PDB entry 1QDC | X-ray diffraction, 2.00 A resolution | chains A and B of the 4 polymer chains in the assembly

[Chain A (and B)]
Molecule: Protein (concanavalin A)
From: Canavalia ensiformis
Notes: chain B of this document is another copy of the same molecule, construct and numbering; everything in this record applies to it too
Reference sequence: P55915 (CONA_CANBR); residues 1-237 here = UniProt positions 1-237
Chain sequence (237 residues; numbered 1 to 237; the number before each row is that of its first residue):
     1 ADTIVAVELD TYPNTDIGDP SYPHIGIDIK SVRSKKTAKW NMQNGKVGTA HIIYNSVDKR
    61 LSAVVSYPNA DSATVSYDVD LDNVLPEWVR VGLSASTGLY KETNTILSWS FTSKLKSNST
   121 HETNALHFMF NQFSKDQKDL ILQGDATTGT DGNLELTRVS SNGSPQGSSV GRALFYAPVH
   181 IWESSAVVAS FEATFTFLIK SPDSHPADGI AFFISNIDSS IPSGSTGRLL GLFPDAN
Metal / ion sites: Mn2+: E8, D10, D19, H24; Ca2+: D10, Y12, N14, D19
Swiss-Prot annotation at these positions:
  - binding site (Mn(2+)): E8, D10, D19, H24, S34
  - binding site (Ca(2+)): D10, Y12, N14, D19, D208
  - binding site (a carbohydrate): Y12, L99, Y100, R228

[Chain A / chain B interface]
Pairs across the interface (48):
  W88(A) with D136(B), hydrogen bond (side chain-backbone); Q137(B); K138(B); D139(B)
  R90(A) with Y176(B)
  S117(A) with Q132(B)
  S119(A) with Q132(B)
  T120(A) with Q132(B), hydrogen bond
  E122(A) with N131(B)
  T123(A) with M129(B); N131(B), hydrogen bond (backbone-side chain)
  N124(A) with M129(B); F130(B); N131(B), hydrogen bond (side chain-backbone); Q132(B), hydrogen bond (side chain-backbone)
  A125(A) with F128(B); M129(B), hydrogen bond (backbone-backbone)
  L126(A) with H127(B)
  H127(A) with L126(B); H127(B), hydrogen bond (backbone-backbone)
  F128(A) with A125(B)
  M129(A) with T123(B); N124(B); A125(B), hydrogen bond (backbone-backbone)
  F130(A) with N124(B)
  N131(A) with E122(B); T123(B), hydrogen bond (side chain-backbone); N124(B), hydrogen bond (backbone-side chain)
  Q132(A) with S117(B); T120(B), hydrogen bond; N124(B), hydrogen bond (backbone-side chain)
  D136(A) with W88(B), hydrogen bond (backbone-side chain)
  Q137(A) with W88(B)
  K138(A) with W88(B); P178(B); I217(B)
  D139(A) with W88(B); P178(B)
  F175(A) with L126(B), hydrophobic
  Y176(A) with R90(B); Y176(B), hydrophobic; P178(B)
  A177(A) with Y176(B), hydrophobic; A177(B), hydrophobic
  P178(A) with K138(B); D139(B); Y176(B)
  I217(A) with K138(B)
Also at the interface, not in a pair above, chain A (27 interface residues in all): S134, E183
Also at the interface, not in a pair above, chain B (27 interface residues in all): S134, F175, H180, E183

[Summary]
The chain A/chain B interface involves 27 residues from each chain, with 13 hydrogen bonds. Among the polar
pairs are W88(A)-D136(B), T120(A)-Q132(B) and T123(A)-N131(B). Curated annotation (UniProt) lists 5
Mn2+-binding residues, 5 Ca2+-binding residues and 4 carbohydrate-binding residues on chain A.
Both chains are Protein (concanavalin A) (Canavalia ensiformis). Entry 1QDC (Man(aplha1-6)man(alpha1-o)methyl
concanavalin A complex) was determined by X-ray diffraction, deposited together with 1QDO.
